Entry 6C9O (X-ray diffraction, 1.20 A resolution); this record covers chain A.

Chain A:
Name: Immunoglobulin G-binding protein G
From: Streptococcus sp. group G
Reference sequence: P19909 (SPG2_STRSG); residues 3-56 here correspond to UniProt positions 304-357 (UniProt number = residue number + 301)
Sequence (56 residues; each row starts with the number of its first residue):
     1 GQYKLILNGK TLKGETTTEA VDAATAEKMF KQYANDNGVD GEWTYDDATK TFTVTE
Differences from the reference sequence: expression tag (1-2); engineered mutation Mse29 (Val330 in P19909)
Modified positions: Mse29 (selenomethionine)
Reported in the primary citation:
  - contacts within the chain: Lys13-Mse29, Thr25-Mse29 (backbone contact)

In short:
From the paper: contacts within the chain involving Lys13, Mse29 and Thr25.
Chain A is Immunoglobulin G-binding protein G (Streptococcus sp. group G); the structure, Selenomethionine
mutant (V29Sem) of protein GB1 examined by X-ray diffraction, was determined by X-ray diffraction together
with 6CHE, 6CNE, 6CPZ and 6CTE from the same study.
